Entry 7NKS (X-ray diffraction, 3.50 A resolution); this record covers chains C and D of the 3 polymer chains in the assembly.

# Chain C
Protein: Fab HTN-Gn1 heavy chain
Source organism: Oryctolagus cuniculus
Notes: antibody fragment or engineered binder
Chain sequence (231 residues; each row starts with the number of its first residue):
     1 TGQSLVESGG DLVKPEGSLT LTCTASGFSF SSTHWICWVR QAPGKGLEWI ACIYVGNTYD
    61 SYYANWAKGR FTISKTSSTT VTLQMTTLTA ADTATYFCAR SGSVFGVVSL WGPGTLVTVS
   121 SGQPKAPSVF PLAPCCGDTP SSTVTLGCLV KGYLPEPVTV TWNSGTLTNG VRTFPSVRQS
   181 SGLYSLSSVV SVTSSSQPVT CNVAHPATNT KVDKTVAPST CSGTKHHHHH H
Unresolved in the structure: 222-231
Cystine bridges: Cys23-Cys98, Cys37-Cys52, Cys136-Cys221, Cys148-Cys201

# Chain D
Protein: Fab HTN-Gn1 light chain
Source organism: Oryctolagus cuniculus
Notes: antibody fragment or engineered binder
Chain sequence (217 residues; row label = number of the first residue in the row):
     1 TGQVLTQTPA SVSEPVEGTV TIKCQASQSI NNWLSWYQQR PGQPPKLLIY DASTVASGVS
    61 SRFKGSGSGT EFTLTISDLE CADAATYACQ SYGYGISITD NSAFGGGTEV VVRGDPVAPS
   121 VLIFPPAADQ VATGTVTIVC VANKYFPDVT VTWEVDGTTQ TTGIENSKTP QNSADCTYNL
   181 SSTLTLTSTQ YNSHKEYTCK VTQGTTSVVQ SFNRGDC
Unresolved in the structure: 217
Cystine bridges: Cys24-Cys89, Cys81-Cys176, Cys140-Cys199

# How chain C and chain D interact
Pairs across the interface - 54 pairs, chain C then chain D:
  Val39(C) - Phe104(D)  hydrophobic
  Gln41(C) - Gln39(D)
  Leu47(C) - Phe104(D)
  Trp49(C) - Gln90(D)
  Trp49(C) - Phe104(D)
  Ser103(C) - Tyr94(D)
  Phe105(C) - Gln90(D)  hydrogen bond (backbone-side chain)
  Phe105(C) - Tyr92(D)
  Phe105(C) - Thr99(D)
  Phe105(C) - Ser102(D)
  Gly106(C) - Gln90(D)  hydrogen bond (backbone-side chain)
  Gly106(C) - Tyr92(D)
  Val107(C) - Ser35(D)
  Val107(C) - Tyr37(D)
  Val107(C) - Leu47(D)  hydrophobic
  Val107(C) - Tyr50(D)  hydrophobic
  Val107(C) - Gln90(D)
  Val107(C) - Tyr92(D)
  Val108(C) - Tyr37(D)  hydrogen bond (backbone-side chain)
  Val108(C) - Leu47(D)
  Trp111(C) - Tyr37(D)
  Trp111(C) - Pro45(D)
  Gly112(C) - Pro44(D)
  Pro113(C) - Pro44(D)
  Phe130(C) - Gln130(D)
  Phe130(C) - Thr133(D)
  Pro131(C) - Ala127(D)
  Leu132(C) - Phe124(D)
  Leu132(C) - Val139(D)  hydrophobic
  Ala133(C) - Phe124(D)
  Ala133(C) - Pro125(D)
  Cys135(C) - Pro125(D)
  Cys135(C) - Asp216(D)
  Gly137(C) - Asp216(D)  hydrogen bond (backbone-backbone)
  Thr145(C) - Leu122(D)
  Thr145(C) - Phe124(D)
  Leu149(C) - Gln130(D)
  Leu149(C) - Thr137(D)
  Lys151(C) - Gln130(D)
  Lys151(C) - Thr135(D)  hydrogen bond (side chain-backbone)
  Lys151(C) - Val136(D)
  Arg172(C) - Asn143(D)  hydrogen bond
  Arg172(C) - Asn179(D)
  Phe174(C) - Ser167(D)
  Phe174(C) - Thr169(D)
  Phe174(C) - Asn179(D)
  Phe174(C) - Leu180(D)
  Phe174(C) - Ser181(D)
  Pro175(C) - Ser167(D)  hydrogen bond (backbone-side chain)
  Pro175(C) - Lys168(D)
  Ser176(C) - Ser167(D)
  Val177(C) - Glu165(D)
  Arg178(C) - Glu165(D)
  Gln179(C) - Glu165(D)
Interface residues without a listed pair, chain C (36 interface residues in all): Gly46, Glu48, Tyr62, Ser109, Pro134, Ser187, Val189, Lys214
Interface residues without a listed pair, chain D (38 interface residues in all): Ile98, Gly105, Gly106, Asp129, Val141, Thr185

# Overview
36 residues of chain C and 38 residues of chain D are in contact; the contacts include 7 hydrogen bonds. Polar
pairs include Phe105(C)-Gln90(D), Gly106(C)-Gln90(D) and Val108(C)-Tyr37(D).
Chain C is Fab HTN-Gn1 heavy chain and chain D is Fab HTN-Gn1 light chain, both from Oryctolagus cuniculus;
the structure, Structure of the Hantaan virus Gn glycoprotein ectodomain in complex with Fab HTN-Gn1, was
determined by X-ray diffraction, deposited together with 7NRH and 7O9S.
